6AD7 - chains A and C of the 3 polymer chains in the assembly; structure by X-ray diffraction, 2.95 A resolution.

== Chain A ==
Molecule: H(+)/Cl(-) exchange transporter ClcA
From: Escherichia coli (strain K12)
Reference sequence: P37019 (CLCA_ECOLI); numbering as in UniProt (aligned over 1-473)
Amino-acid sequence (473 residues; row label = number of the first residue in the row):
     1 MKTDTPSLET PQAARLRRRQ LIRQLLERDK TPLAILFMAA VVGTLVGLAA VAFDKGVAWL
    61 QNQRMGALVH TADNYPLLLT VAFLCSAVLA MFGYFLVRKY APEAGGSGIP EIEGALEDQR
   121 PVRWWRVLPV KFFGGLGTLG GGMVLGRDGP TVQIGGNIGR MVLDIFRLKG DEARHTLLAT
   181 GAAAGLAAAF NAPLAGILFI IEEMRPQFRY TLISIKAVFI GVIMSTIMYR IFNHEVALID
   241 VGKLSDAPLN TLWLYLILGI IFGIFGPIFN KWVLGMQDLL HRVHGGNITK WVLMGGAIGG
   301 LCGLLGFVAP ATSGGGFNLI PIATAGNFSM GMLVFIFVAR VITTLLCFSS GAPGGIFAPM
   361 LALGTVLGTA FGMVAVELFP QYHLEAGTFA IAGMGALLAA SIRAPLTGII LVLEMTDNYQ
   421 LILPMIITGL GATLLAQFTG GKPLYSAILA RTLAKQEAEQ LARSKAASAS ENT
Unresolved in the structure: 1-16, 461-473
Differences from the reference sequence: engineered mutation D148 (Glu in P37019)
UniProt features mapped onto this chain:
  - motif: G106 to P110 (Selectivity filter part_1), G146, R147, G149, P150 (Selectivity filter part_2), G355 to P359 (Selectivity filter part_3)
  - binding site (chloride): S107, I356, F357, Y445
  - site: E203 (Mediates proton transfer from the protein to the inner aqueous phase)
  - mutagenesis: S107 (S107A: Uncouples chloride transport from proton transport), E203 (E203A/G/Q/S/T: Abolishes proton transport, and reduces chloride transport; E203C/I/L/V: Abolishes proton and chloride transport; E203D/H: No effect on proton and chloride transport ...), Y445 (Y445A: Abolishes gating, permitting continuous rapid transit of chloride ions; when associated with A-148; Y445F/W: No effect; Y445L: Alters stoichiometry of proton/chloride exchange)

== Chain C ==
Molecule: antibody Fab fragment heavy chain
From: Mus musculus
Notes: antibody fragment or engineered binder
Amino-acid sequence (222 residues; each row starts with the number of its first residue):
     1 EVRLLESGGG LVQPGGSLKL SCAASGFDYS RYWMSWVRQA PGKGLKWIGE INPVSSTINY
    61 TPSLKDKFII SRDNAKDTLY LQISKVRSED TALYYCARLY YGYGYWYFDV WGAGTTVTVS
   121 SAKTTPPSVY PLAPGSAAAA ASMVTLGCLV KGYFPEPVTV TWNSGSLAAG VHTFPAVLQA
   181 ALYTLSSSVT VPSSSWPSET VTCNVAHPAS STKVDKKIVP RA
Disulfide bonds: C22-C96, C148-C203

== Interface between chain A and chain C ==
Contacting residue pairs - 14 pairs, chain A then chain C:
  K243(A) with R31(C), hydrogen bond (backbone-side chain)
  L244(A) with R31(C)
  D246(A) with Y101(C)
  P248(A) with G104(C)
  L249(A) with G102(C); Y103(C)
  N250(A) with Y103(C), hydrogen bond (backbone-backbone); G104(C), hydrogen bond (side chain-backbone); Y105(C)
  Q381(A) with W106(C)
  Y382(A) with W106(C)
  H383(A) with W33(C); E50(C), salt bridge; W106(C), hydrogen bond
Also at the interface, not in a pair above, chain A (10 interface residues in all): L384
Also at the interface, not in a pair above, chain C (10 interface residues in all): L99

== Summary ==
The chain A/chain C interface involves 10 residues from each chain; the contacts include 4 hydrogen bonds and
1 salt bridge. Among the polar pairs are H383(A)-E50(C), K243(A)-R31(C) and N250(A)-G104(C). Curated
annotation (UniProt) lists 4 chloride-binding residues and 3 mutagenesis sites on chain A.
Chain A is H(+)/Cl(-) exchange transporter ClcA (Escherichia coli (strain K12)) and chain C is antibody Fab
fragment heavy chain (Mus musculus); the structure, Crystal structure of the E148D mutant CLC-ec1 in 20 mM
bromide, was determined by X-ray diffraction together with 6AD8, 6ADA, 6ADB, 6ADC, 6K5A, 6K5D, 6K5F and 6K5I
from the same study.
